PDB entry 8Y3O | electron microscopy, 2.75 A resolution | chains F and I of the 9 polymer chains in the assembly

[Chain F]
Molecule: Light chain of B1
Organism: Sus scrofa
Chain sequence (111 residues; each row starts with the number of its first residue):
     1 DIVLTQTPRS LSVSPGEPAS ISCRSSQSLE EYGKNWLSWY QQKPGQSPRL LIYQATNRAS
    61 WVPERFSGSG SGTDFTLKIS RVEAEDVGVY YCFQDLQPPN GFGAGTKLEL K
Disulfides: Cys23-Cys92

[Chain I]
Molecule: Heavy chain of B1
Organism: Sus scrofa
Chain sequence (123 residues; numbered 1 to 123; the number before each row is that of its first residue):
     1 EVKLVESGGG LVQPGGSLKL SCVGSGSTFS SDAVSWVRQA PGKGLEWLAG IDGDGGGGST
    61 YYADSVKGRF TISRDNSQKT AYLQMNSLRT DDTARYYCAE CPMVLLAKCS MEFWGPGVEV
   121 VVS
Disulfides: Cys22-Cys98, Cys101-Cys109

[Chain F / chain I interface]
Pairs across the interface (35):
  Glu31(F) - Lys108(I)  salt bridge
  Tyr32(F) - Lys108(I)
  Trp36(F) - Lys108(I)
  Tyr40(F) - Ser110(I)
  Tyr40(F) - Met111(I)  hydrogen bond (side chain-backbone)
  Tyr40(F) - Trp114(I)  hydrophobic
  Gln42(F) - Gln39(I)  hydrogen bond
  Gln42(F) - Tyr97(I)
  Ser47(F) - Tyr97(I)
  Ser47(F) - Gly115(I)
  Pro48(F) - Leu45(I)  hydrophobic
  Pro48(F) - Tyr97(I)
  Pro48(F) - Trp114(I)
  Leu50(F) - Met111(I)
  Leu50(F) - Glu112(I)
  Tyr91(F) - Gly44(I)
  Tyr91(F) - Leu45(I)  hydrogen bond (side chain-backbone)
  Phe93(F) - Trp47(I)
  Phe93(F) - Met111(I)  hydrophobic
  Asp95(F) - Lys108(I)
  Asp95(F) - Cys109(I)
  Leu96(F) - Ala107(I)
  Leu96(F) - Lys108(I)  hydrogen bond (backbone-side chain)
  Pro98(F) - Tyr61(I)  hydrophobic
  Pro98(F) - Leu106(I)
  Pro98(F) - Ala107(I)
  Pro99(F) - Trp47(I)  hydrophobic
  Pro99(F) - Tyr62(I)
  Pro99(F) - Ala63(I)  hydrophobic
  Pro99(F) - Asp64(I)
  Asn100(F) - Trp47(I)
  Phe102(F) - Val37(I)  hydrophobic
  Phe102(F) - Leu45(I)
  Phe102(F) - Trp47(I)
  Phe102(F) - Met111(I)  hydrophobic
Also at the interface, not in a pair above, chain F (20 interface residues in all): Tyr53, Gln97, Gly103, Ala104
Also at the interface, not in a pair above, chain I (21 interface residues in all): Lys43, Glu46

[In short]
The interface between chain F and chain I involves 20 residues on one side and 21 on the other, with 4
hydrogen bonds and 1 salt bridge. Polar contacts include Glu31(F)-Lys108(I), Tyr40(F)-Met111(I) and
Gln42(F)-Gln39(I).
Here chain F is Light chain of B1 and chain I is Heavy chain of B1, both from Sus scrofa. Entry 8Y3O (ASFV p72
in complex with Fab B1) was determined by electron microscopy (same publication as 8ZL9, 8Y3P, 8Y3Q and 8Y3R).
